4A0V - chains L and P of the 16 polymer chains in the assembly; structure by electron microscopy, 10.70 A resolution (very low resolution: no residue pairs are listed; an interface is given only as per-side residue counts).

== Chain L (and P) ==
Protein: T-complex protein 1 subunit beta
Organism: Bos taurus
Notes: chain P of this document is another copy of the same molecule, construct and numbering; everything in this record applies to it too
UniProtKB: Q3ZBH0 (TCPB_BOVIN); residues 1-513 here correspond to UniProt positions 14-526 (UniProt number = residue number + 13)
Chain sequence (513 residues; numbered 1 to 513; the number before each row is that of its first residue):
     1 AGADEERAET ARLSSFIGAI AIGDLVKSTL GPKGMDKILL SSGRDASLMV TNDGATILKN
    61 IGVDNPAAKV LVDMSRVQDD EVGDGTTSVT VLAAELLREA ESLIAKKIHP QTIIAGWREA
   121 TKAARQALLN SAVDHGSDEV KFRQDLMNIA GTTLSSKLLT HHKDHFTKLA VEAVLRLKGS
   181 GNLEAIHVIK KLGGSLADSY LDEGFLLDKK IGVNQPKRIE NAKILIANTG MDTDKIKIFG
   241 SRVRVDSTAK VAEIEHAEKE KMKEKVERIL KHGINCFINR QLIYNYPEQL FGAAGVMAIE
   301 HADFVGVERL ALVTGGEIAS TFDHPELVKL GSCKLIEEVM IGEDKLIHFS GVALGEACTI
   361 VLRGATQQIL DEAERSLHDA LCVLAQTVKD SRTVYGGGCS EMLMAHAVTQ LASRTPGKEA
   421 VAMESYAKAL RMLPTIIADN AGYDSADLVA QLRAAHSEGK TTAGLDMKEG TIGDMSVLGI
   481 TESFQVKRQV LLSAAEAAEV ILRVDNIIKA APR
Unresolved in the structure: 232-260 (chain P: fully traced)
Swiss-Prot annotation at these positions:
  - binding site (ADP): Gly31, Gly85, Thr86, Thr87, Ser88, Ser155, Ser156, Gly397, Glu482, Lys487
  - binding site (ATP): Gly31, Gly85, Thr86, Thr87, Glu482, Lys487
  - binding site (Mg(2+)): Asp84
  - modified residue: Ser47 (Phosphoserine), Lys141 (N6-acetyllysine), Lys168 (N6-acetyllysine), Ser247 (Phosphoserine), Thr248 (Phosphothreonine)
  - cross-link: Lys235 (Glycyl lysine isopeptide (Lys-Gly) (interchain with G-Cter in SUMO2))

== How chain L and chain P interact ==
At this resolution (11 A) residue pairs are not listed: 28 residues of chain L and 29 of chain P lie at the interface.

== Overview ==
The interface between chain L and chain P involves 28 residues on one side and 29 on the other. From UniProt:
10 ADP-binding residues, 6 ATP-binding residues and Mg2+-binding residue Asp84(L) on chain L.
Chain L and chain P are both T-complex protein 1 subunit beta (Bos taurus); the structure, model refined
against the Symmetry-free cryo-EM map of TRiC-AMP-PNP, was determined by electron microscopy (same publication
as 4A0O, 4A0W and 4A13).
